PDB entry 3S16 | X-ray diffraction, 3.24 A resolution | chains A and H of the 12 polymer chains in the assembly

Chain A:
Name: DNA-directed RNA polymerase II subunit RPB1
From: Saccharomyces cerevisiae
Notes: EC 2.7.7.6
Reference sequence: P04050 (RPB1_YEAST); residues 1-1733 here = UniProt positions 1-1733
Sequence (1733 residues; each row starts with the number of its first residue):
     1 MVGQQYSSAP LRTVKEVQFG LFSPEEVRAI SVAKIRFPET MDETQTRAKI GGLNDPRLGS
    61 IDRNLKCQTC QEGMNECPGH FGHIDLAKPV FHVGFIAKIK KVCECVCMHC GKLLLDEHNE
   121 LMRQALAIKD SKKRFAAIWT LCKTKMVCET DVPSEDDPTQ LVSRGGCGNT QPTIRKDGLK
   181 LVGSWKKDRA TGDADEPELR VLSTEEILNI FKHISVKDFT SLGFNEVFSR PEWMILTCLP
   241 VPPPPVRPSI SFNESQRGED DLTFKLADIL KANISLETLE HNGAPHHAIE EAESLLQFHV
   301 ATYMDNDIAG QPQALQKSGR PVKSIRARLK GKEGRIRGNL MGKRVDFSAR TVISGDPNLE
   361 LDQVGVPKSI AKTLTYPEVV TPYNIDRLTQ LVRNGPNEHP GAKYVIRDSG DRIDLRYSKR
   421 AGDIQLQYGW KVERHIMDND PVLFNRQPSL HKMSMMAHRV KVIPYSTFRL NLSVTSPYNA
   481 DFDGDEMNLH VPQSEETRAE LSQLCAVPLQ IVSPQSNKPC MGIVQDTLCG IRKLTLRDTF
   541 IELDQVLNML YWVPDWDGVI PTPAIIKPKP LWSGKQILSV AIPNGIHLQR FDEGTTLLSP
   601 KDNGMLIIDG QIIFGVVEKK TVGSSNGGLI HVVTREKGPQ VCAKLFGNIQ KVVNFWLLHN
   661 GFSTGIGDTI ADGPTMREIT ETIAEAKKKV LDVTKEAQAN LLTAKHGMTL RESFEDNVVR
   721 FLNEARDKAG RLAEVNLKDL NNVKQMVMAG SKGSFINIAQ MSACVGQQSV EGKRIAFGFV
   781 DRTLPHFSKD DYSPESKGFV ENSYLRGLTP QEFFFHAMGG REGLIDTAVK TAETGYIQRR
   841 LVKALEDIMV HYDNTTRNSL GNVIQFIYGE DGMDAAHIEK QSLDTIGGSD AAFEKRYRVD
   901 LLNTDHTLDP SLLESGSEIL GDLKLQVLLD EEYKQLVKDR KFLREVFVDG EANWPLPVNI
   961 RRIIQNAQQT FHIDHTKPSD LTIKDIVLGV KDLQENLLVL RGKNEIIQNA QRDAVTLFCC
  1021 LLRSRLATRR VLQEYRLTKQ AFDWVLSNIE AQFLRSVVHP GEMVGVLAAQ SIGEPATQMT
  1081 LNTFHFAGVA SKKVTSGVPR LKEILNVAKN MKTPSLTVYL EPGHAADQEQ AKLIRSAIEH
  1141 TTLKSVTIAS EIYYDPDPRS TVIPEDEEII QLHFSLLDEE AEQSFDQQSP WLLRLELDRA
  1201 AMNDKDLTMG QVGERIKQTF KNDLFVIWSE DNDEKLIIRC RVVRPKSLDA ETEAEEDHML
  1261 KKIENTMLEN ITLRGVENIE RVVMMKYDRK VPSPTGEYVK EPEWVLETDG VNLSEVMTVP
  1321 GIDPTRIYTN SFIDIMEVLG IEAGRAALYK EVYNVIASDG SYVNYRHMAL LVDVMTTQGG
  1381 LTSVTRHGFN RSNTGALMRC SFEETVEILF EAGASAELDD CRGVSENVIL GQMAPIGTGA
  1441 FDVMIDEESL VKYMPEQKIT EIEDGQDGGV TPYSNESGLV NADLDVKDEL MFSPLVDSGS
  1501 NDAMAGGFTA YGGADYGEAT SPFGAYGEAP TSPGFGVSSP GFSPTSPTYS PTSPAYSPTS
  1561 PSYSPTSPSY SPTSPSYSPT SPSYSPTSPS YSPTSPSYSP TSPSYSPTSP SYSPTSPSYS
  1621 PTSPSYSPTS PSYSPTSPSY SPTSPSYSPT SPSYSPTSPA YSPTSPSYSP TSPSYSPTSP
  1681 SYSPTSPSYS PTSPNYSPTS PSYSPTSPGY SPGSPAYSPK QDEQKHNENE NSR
Disordered / not traced: 1-2, 155-160, 187-198, 1177-1186, 1244-1253, 1446-1733
Ion coordination: Zn2+ site 1: Cys-67, Cys-70, Cys-77, His-80; Zn2+ site 2: Cys-107, Cys-110, Cys-148, Cys-167; Mg2+: Asp-481, Asp-483, Asp-485 (shared with 1 residue of chain R)
UniProt features mapped onto this chain:
  - region: Pro-248 to Asp-260 (Lid loop), Asn-306 to Lys-323 (Rudder loop), Pro-810 to Glu-822 (Bridging helix)
  - binding site (Zn(2+)): Cys-67, Cys-70, Cys-77, His-80, Cys-107, Cys-110, Cys-148, Cys-167
  - binding site (Mg(2+)): Asp-481, Asp-483, Asp-485
  - modified residue: Thr-1471 (Phosphothreonine)
  - cross-link (Glycyl lysine isopeptide (Lys-Gly)): Lys-695 (interchain with G-Cter in ubiquitin), Lys-1246 (interchain with G-Cter in ubiquitin), Lys-1350 (interchain with G-Cter in ubiquitin)
  - natural variant: Ser-1653 to Pro-1659 (deletion: In strain: A364A)
  - mutagenesis: Lys-1246 (K1246R: Impairs ubiquitination during transcription stress)

Chain H:
Name: DNA-directed RNA polymerases I, II, and III subunit RPABC3
From: Saccharomyces cerevisiae
Reference sequence: P20436 (RPAB3_YEAST); residues 1-146 here = UniProt positions 1-146
Sequence (146 residues; each row starts with the number of its first residue):
     1 MSNTLFDDIF QVSEVDPGRY NKVCRIEAAS TTQDQCKLTL DINVELFPVA AQDSLTVTIA
    61 SSLNLEDTPA NDSSATRSWR PPQAGDRSLA DDYDYVMYGT AYKFEEVSKD LIAVYYSFGG
   121 LLMRLEGNYR NLNNLKQENA YLLIRR
Disordered / not traced: 1, 64-75
UniProt features mapped onto this chain:
  - region: Asp-16 to Thr-39 (Non-specific ssDNA binding)
  - modified residue: Ser-2 (N-acetylserine), Thr-68 (Phosphothreonine)

How chain A and chain H interact:
Residue-residue contacts - 62 pairs, chain A then chain H:
  Arg-537(A) with Tyr-20(H); Val-23(H); Arg-25(H); Asp-41(H), salt bridge; Gly-120(H); Leu-122(H)
  Asp-538(A) with Tyr-20(H); Asn-21(H), hydrogen bond (side chain-backbone); Lys-22(H), hydrogen bond (side chain-backbone); Val-23(H), hydrogen bond (side chain-backbone)
  Phe-540(A) with Asn-43(H); Leu-121(H), hydrophobic
  Leu-543(A) with Trp-79(H), hydrophobic
  Val-559(A) with Ser-78(H)
  Ile-560(A) with Ser-78(H), hydrogen bond (backbone-side chain); Trp-79(H), hydrogen bond (backbone-backbone)
  Thr-562(A) with Tyr-98(H)
  Pro-563(A) with Trp-79(H); Tyr-98(H)
  Ala-564(A) with Met-97(H); Tyr-98(H), hydrogen bond (backbone-backbone); Phe-118(H)
  Ile-565(A) with Val-96(H); Met-97(H), hydrophobic
  Ile-566(A) with Val-96(H), hydrogen bond (backbone-backbone); Tyr-98(H), hydrophobic; Tyr-141(H), hydrophobic
  Lys-567(A) with Asn-43(H); Leu-46(H); Asp-94(H); Tyr-95(H), hydrogen bond; Val-96(H)
  Pro-568(A) with Leu-46(H); Asp-94(H)
  Leu-571(A) with Leu-46(H), hydrophobic
  Trp-572(A) with Trp-79(H), hydrophobic
  Ser-573(A) with Gly-119(H), hydrogen bond (side chain-backbone)
  Lys-575(A) with Gly-119(H); Gly-120(H)
  Leu-597(A) with Tyr-102(H), hydrogen bond (backbone-side chain); Lys-103(H); Tyr-115(H), hydrophobic
  Leu-598(A) with Arg-25(H), hydrogen bond (backbone-side chain); Thr-39(H); Tyr-115(H), hydrophobic; Leu-122(H); Arg-124(H)
  Ser-599(A) with Arg-25(H), hydrogen bond (backbone-side chain); Leu-122(H)
  Pro-600(A) with Arg-25(H)
  Lys-601(A) with Tyr-20(H)
  Asp-602(A) with Tyr-20(H)
  Leu-606(A) with Tyr-102(H), hydrophobic
  Ile-608(A) with Tyr-102(H), hydrophobic
  Ile-613(A) with Tyr-102(H), hydrophobic; Ser-117(H), hydrogen bond (backbone-side chain); Gly-120(H); Leu-122(H)
  Phe-614(A) with Leu-122(H), hydrophobic
  Asp-739(A) with Arg-19(H), salt bridge
  Met-748(A) with Arg-19(H)
  Asp-974(A) with Lys-136(H), salt bridge
Other interface residues (no listed pair), chain A (37 interface residues in all): Gly-558, Pro-561, Pro-570, Gln-576, Thr-596, Lys-744, Ile-973
Other interface residues (no listed pair), chain H (33 interface residues in all): Phe-47, Arg-77, Thr-100, Glu-105

In short:
The interface between chain A and chain H involves 37 residues on one side and 33 on the other; the contacts
include 13 hydrogen bonds and 3 salt bridges. Polar pairs include Arg-537(A)/Asp-41(H), Asp-739(A)/Arg-19(H)
and Asp-974(A)/Lys-136(H).
Chain A is DNA-directed RNA polymerase II subunit RPB1 and chain H is DNA-directed RNA polymerases I, II, and
III subunit RPABC3, both from Saccharomyces cerevisiae; the structure, RNA Polymerase II Initiation Complex
with an 8-nt RNA, was determined by X-ray diffraction (same publication as 3RZD, 3RZO, 3S14, 3S15, 3S17, 3S1M
and 5 further entries).
